PDB entry 1U8H | X-ray diffraction, 2.10 A resolution | chains B and C of the 3 polymer chains in the assembly

== Chain B ==
Protein: Antibody 2F5 (heavy chain)
Source organism: Homo sapiens
Notes: antibody fragment or engineered binder
Amino-acid sequence (235 residues; each row starts with the number of its first residue; a row labelled like 35A-35B holds insertion residues (35A, then the next letters in order)):
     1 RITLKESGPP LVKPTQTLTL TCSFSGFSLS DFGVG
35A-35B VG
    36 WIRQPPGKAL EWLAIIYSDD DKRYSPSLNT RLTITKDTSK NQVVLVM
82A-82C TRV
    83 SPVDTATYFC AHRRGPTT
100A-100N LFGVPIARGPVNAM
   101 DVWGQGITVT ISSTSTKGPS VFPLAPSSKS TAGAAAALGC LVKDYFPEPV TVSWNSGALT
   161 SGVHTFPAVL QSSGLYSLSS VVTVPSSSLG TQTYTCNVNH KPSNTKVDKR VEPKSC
Disordered / not traced: 127-132, 190-191
Disulfides: Cys-22/Cys-92, Cys-140/Cys-196

== Chain C ==
Protein: GP41 peptide
Amino-acid sequence (7 residues; each row starts with the number of its first residue):
     1 ALDKWAS

== Interface between chain B and chain C ==
Pairs across the interface - 13 pairs, chain B then chain C:
  Gly-33(B) / Trp-5(C)
  Tyr-52(B) / Asp-3(C)
  Tyr-52(B) / Lys-4(C)
  Tyr-52(B) / Trp-5(C)
  Asp-54(B) / Lys-4(C)  salt bridge
  Asp-56(B) / Lys-4(C)  salt bridge
  Arg-95(B) / Asp-3(C)  salt bridge
  Arg-95(B) / Trp-5(C)
  Pro-98(B) / Trp-5(C)
  Arg-100H(B) / Trp-5(C)  hydrogen bond (side chain-backbone)
  Arg-100H(B) / Ala-6(C)
  Arg-100H(B) / Ser-7(C)  hydrogen bond (side chain-backbone)
  Val-100K(B) / Trp-5(C)

== Overview ==
Chain B and chain C form an interface of 8 and 5 residues respectively; the contacts include 2 hydrogen bonds
and 3 salt bridges. Polar contacts include Asp-54(B)/Lys-4(C), Asp-56(B)/Lys-4(C) and Arg-95(B)/Asp-3(C).
Chain B is Antibody 2F5 (heavy chain) (Homo sapiens) and chain C is GP41 peptide; the structure, Crystal
structure of the HIV-1 Cross Neutralizing Monoclonal Antibody 2F5 in complex with gp41 Peptide ALDKWAS, was
determined by X-ray diffraction, deposited together with 1U8I, 1U8J, 1U8L, 1U8M, 1U8N, 1U8O and 14 further
entries.
